Entry 3RC5 (X-ray diffraction, 1.60 A resolution); this record covers chains A and B.

[Chain A]
Protein: NS3/4A protease
Organism: Hepatitis C virus subtype 1a
UniProtKB: D6MZ98 (D6MZ98_9HEPC); residues 1000-1182 here correspond to UniProt positions 36-218 (UniProt number = residue number - 964)
Sequence (203 residues; each row starts with the number of its first residue):
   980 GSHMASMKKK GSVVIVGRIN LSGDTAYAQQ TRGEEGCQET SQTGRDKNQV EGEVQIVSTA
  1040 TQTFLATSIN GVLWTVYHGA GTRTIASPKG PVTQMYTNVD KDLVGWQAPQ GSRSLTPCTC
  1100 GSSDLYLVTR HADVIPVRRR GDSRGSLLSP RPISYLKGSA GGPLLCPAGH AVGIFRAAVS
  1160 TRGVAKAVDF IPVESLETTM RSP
Disordered / not traced: 980-982, 1181-1182
Construct notes: expression tag (980-999); engineered mutation S1001 (Ala37 in D6MZ98), G1002 (Pro38 in D6MZ98), D1003 (Ile39 in D6MZ98), E1013 (Leu49 in D6MZ98), E1014 (Leu50 in D6MZ98), Q1017 (Ile53 in D6MZ98), E1018 (Val54 in D6MZ98), Q1021 (Leu57 in D6MZ98), S1047 (Cys83 in D6MZ98), L1052 (Cys88 in D6MZ98), T1072 (Ile108 in D6MZ98), K1080 (Gln116 in D6MZ98), Q1086 (Pro122 in D6MZ98), S1091 (Ala127 in D6MZ98), A1139 (Ser175 in D6MZ98), S1159 (Cys195 in D6MZ98)
Bound ions: Zn2+: C1097, C1099, C1145, H1149

[Chain B]
Protein: Product MAVS
Sequence (8 residues; row label = number of the first residue in the row; numbering starts at 0):
     0 XQEREVPC
Modified / non-standard residues: ACE (acetyl group) at position 0

[How chain A and chain B interact]
Pairs across the interface - 31 pairs, chain A then chain B:
  H1057(A) with P6(B); C7(B), hydrogen bond (side chain-backbone)
  R1123(A) with E2(B), salt bridge; E4(B), salt bridge
  I1132(A) with R3(B)
  L1135(A) with C7(B)
  K1136(A) with V5(B); C7(B)
  G1137(A) with C7(B), hydrogen bond (backbone-backbone)
  S1138(A) with C7(B), hydrogen bond (backbone-backbone)
  A1139(A) with C7(B), hydrogen bond (backbone-backbone)
  F1154(A) with C7(B), hydrophobic
  R1155(A) with E4(B), salt bridge; P6(B); C7(B), hydrogen bond (backbone-backbone)
  A1156(A) with V5(B); P6(B), hydrophobic
  A1157(A) with R3(B); E4(B); V5(B), hydrogen bond (backbone-backbone); C7(B)
  V1158(A) with E2(B); R3(B)
  S1159(A) with E2(B); R3(B), hydrogen bond (backbone-backbone)
  T1160(A) with ACE_0(B); E2(B); R3(B)
  R1161(A) with R3(B)
  G1162(A) with R3(B)
  D1168(A) with E4(B)
Also at the interface, not in a pair above, chain B (8 interface residues in all): Q1

[In short]
The interface between chain A and chain B involves 18 residues on one side and 8 on the other, with 7 hydrogen
bonds and 3 salt bridges. Among the polar pairs are R1123(A)-E2(B), R1123(A)-E4(B) and R1155(A)-E4(B).
C1097(A), C1099(A), C1145(A) and H1149(A) form the Zn2+ site.
Chain A is NS3/4A protease (Hepatitis C virus subtype 1a) and chain B is Product MAVS; the structure,
Molecular mechanisms of viral and host-cell substrate recognition by HCV NS3/4A protease, was determined by
X-ray diffraction together with 3RC4 and 3RC6 from the same study.
